PDB entry 5BKI | electron microscopy, 3.10 A resolution | chains E and F of the 8 polymer chains in the assembly

# Chain E (and F)
Name: Calcium-gated potassium channel MthK
Organism: Methanothermobacter thermautotrophicus
Notes: chain F of this document is another copy of the same molecule, construct and numbering; everything in this record applies to it too
UniProtKB: O27564 (MTHK_METTH); residue numbers follow UniProt; this construct covers 1-336
Amino-acid sequence (336 residues; numbered 1 to 336; the number before each row is that of its first residue):
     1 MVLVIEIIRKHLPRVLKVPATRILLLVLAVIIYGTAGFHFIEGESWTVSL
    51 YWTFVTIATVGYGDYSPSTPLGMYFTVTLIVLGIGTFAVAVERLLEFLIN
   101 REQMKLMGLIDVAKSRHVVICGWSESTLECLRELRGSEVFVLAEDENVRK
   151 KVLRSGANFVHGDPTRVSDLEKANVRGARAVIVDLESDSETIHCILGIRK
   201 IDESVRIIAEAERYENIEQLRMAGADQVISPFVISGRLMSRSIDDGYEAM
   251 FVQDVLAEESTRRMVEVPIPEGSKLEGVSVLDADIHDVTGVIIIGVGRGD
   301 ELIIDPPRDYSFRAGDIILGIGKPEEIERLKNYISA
Disordered / not traced: 1-19 (chain F: 1-114)
Bound ions: K+ site 1: Thr-59 (shared with 1 residue of chain A; 1 residue of chain C; 1 residue of chain G); K+ site 2: Thr-59, Val-60 (shared with 2 residues of chain A; 2 residues of chain C; 2 residues of chain G); K+ site 3: Val-60, Gly-61 (shared with 2 residues of chain A; 2 residues of chain C; 2 residues of chain G); K+ site 4: Gly-61, Tyr-62 (shared with 2 residues of chain A; 2 residues of chain C; 2 residues of chain G)
Small-molecule neighbours:
  - Cd2+ (CD): Ser-124, Asp-184, Leu-185, Glu-210
  - phosphatidylglycerol (PGW; (1R)-2-{[(S)-{[(2S)-2,3-dihydroxypropyl]oxy}(hydroxy)phosphoryl]oxy}-1-[(hexadecanoyloxy)methyl]ethyl (9Z)-octadec-9-enoate), molecule 1: Ala-20, Ala-90, Val-91, Arg-93, Leu-94, Phe-97
  - phosphatidylglycerol (PGW), molecule 2: Val-81, Ile-84, Gly-85, Phe-87, Ala-88, Val-91, Glu-92
Curated features (UniProtKB/Swiss-Prot):
  - motif: Thr-59 to Asp-64 (Selectivity filter)
  - binding site (Ca(2+)): Asp-184, Glu-210, Glu-212
  - mutagenesis: Met-107 (M107I: Elimination of the 26 kDa product and reduced levels of channel expression), Asp-184 (D184N: At high calcium concentration, mean open time is short and mean closed time is long compared with wild-type)
Reported in the primary citation:
  - binding site for phosphatidylglycerol: Ile-84, Phe-87, Ala-88, Ala-90, Val-91, Arg-93, Leu-94
  - mutagenesis - A90L (8-fold): decreased binding to TPeA
  - mutagenesis - V91F: unchanged binding to TPeA

# Interface between chain E and chain F
Contacting residue pairs - 143 pairs, chain E then chain F:
  Glu-125(E) / Glu-212(F)
  Glu-125(E) / Arg-213(F)
  Ser-126(E) / Phe-232(F)
  Ser-126(E) / Ser-235(F)
  Ser-126(E) / Gly-236(F)
  Ser-126(E) / Met-239(F)
  Glu-129(E) / Tyr-214(F)
  Glu-129(E) / Phe-232(F)
  Glu-129(E) / Val-233(F)
  Glu-129(E) / Gly-236(F)
  Cys-130(E) / Gly-236(F)
  Cys-130(E) / Ser-240(F)
  Glu-133(E) / Arg-237(F)  salt bridge
  Glu-133(E) / Ser-240(F)  hydrogen bond
  Glu-133(E) / Arg-241(F)  salt bridge
  Leu-134(E) / Ile-243(F)  hydrophobic
  Arg-179(E) / Ile-243(F)
  Ala-180(E) / Ile-243(F)  hydrophobic
  Ile-182(E) / Met-239(F)  hydrophobic
  Arg-206(E) / Ser-242(F)  hydrogen bond (side chain-backbone)
  Arg-206(E) / Ile-243(F)
  Arg-206(E) / Asp-245(F)
  Arg-206(E) / Gly-246(F)
  Ile-208(E) / Met-239(F)
  Ile-208(E) / Ser-242(F)
  Ile-208(E) / Ile-243(F)  hydrophobic
  Glu-210(E) / Met-239(F)
  Glu-212(E) / Glu-125(F)
  Arg-213(E) / Glu-125(F)
  Tyr-214(E) / Glu-129(F)
  Tyr-214(E) / Glu-258(F)
  Ile-217(E) / Glu-258(F)
  Arg-221(E) / Gln-253(F)
  Arg-221(E) / Glu-258(F)  salt bridge
  Gln-227(E) / Gly-246(F)
  Gln-227(E) / Ala-249(F)
  Gln-227(E) / Met-250(F)
  Val-228(E) / Gln-253(F)
  Ile-229(E) / Met-239(F)  hydrophobic
  Ile-229(E) / Gln-253(F)
  Ser-230(E) / Gln-253(F)  hydrogen bond
  Ser-230(E) / Ala-257(F)
  Pro-231(E) / Pro-231(F)
  Pro-231(E) / Ser-235(F)
  Phe-232(E) / Ser-126(F)
  Phe-232(E) / Glu-129(F)
  Phe-232(E) / Phe-232(F)  hydrophobic
  Val-233(E) / Ala-257(F)
  Ile-234(E) / Val-252(F)  hydrophobic
  Ile-234(E) / Ala-257(F)  hydrophobic
  Ser-235(E) / Ser-126(F)
  Ser-235(E) / Pro-231(F)
  Gly-236(E) / Ser-126(F)
  Gly-236(E) / Glu-129(F)
  Gly-236(E) / Cys-130(F)
  Arg-237(E) / Leu-256(F)
  Arg-237(E) / Ala-257(F)  hydrogen bond (side chain-backbone)
  Arg-237(E) / Glu-259(F)  salt bridge
  Leu-238(E) / Ile-229(F)
  Met-239(E) / Cys-130(F)  hydrophobic
  Met-239(E) / Ile-182(F)  hydrophobic
  Met-239(E) / Ile-208(F)
  Met-239(E) / Glu-210(F)
  Met-239(E) / Ile-229(F)  hydrophobic
  Ser-240(E) / Cys-130(F)
  Ser-240(E) / Glu-133(F)  hydrogen bond
  Arg-241(E) / Glu-259(F)  salt bridge
  Ser-242(E) / Arg-206(F)  hydrogen bond (backbone-side chain)
  Ser-242(E) / Ile-208(F)
  Ile-243(E) / Leu-134(F)  hydrophobic
  Ile-243(E) / Arg-179(F)
  Ile-243(E) / Ala-180(F)  hydrophobic
  Ile-243(E) / Arg-206(F)
  Ile-243(E) / Ile-208(F)
  Asp-245(E) / Arg-206(F)  hydrogen bond (backbone-side chain)
  Asp-245(E) / Glu-266(F)
  Asp-245(E) / Ile-317(F)
  Gly-246(E) / Arg-206(F)
  Tyr-247(E) / Glu-266(F)
  Tyr-247(E) / Gly-297(F)  hydrogen bond (side chain-backbone)
  Tyr-247(E) / Arg-298(F)
  Tyr-247(E) / Gly-299(F)  hydrogen bond (side chain-backbone)
  Tyr-247(E) / Asp-300(F)  hydrogen bond (side chain-backbone)
  Tyr-247(E) / Glu-301(F)
  Tyr-247(E) / Leu-302(F)
  Tyr-247(E) / Leu-319(F)
  Glu-248(E) / Met-264(F)
  Glu-248(E) / Glu-266(F)
  Glu-248(E) / Leu-319(F)
  Ala-249(E) / Gln-227(F)
  Met-250(E) / Gln-227(F)
  Met-250(E) / Leu-302(F)
  Phe-251(E) / Met-264(F)  hydrophobic
  Phe-251(E) / Ile-294(F)  hydrophobic
  Phe-251(E) / Leu-302(F)
  Phe-251(E) / Leu-319(F)  hydrophobic
  Val-252(E) / Ile-234(F)  hydrophobic
  Val-252(E) / Leu-256(F)  hydrophobic
  Gln-253(E) / Ile-217(F)
  Gln-253(E) / Val-228(F)
  Gln-253(E) / Ile-229(F)
  Gln-253(E) / Ser-230(F)  hydrogen bond
  Leu-256(E) / Arg-237(F)
  Leu-256(E) / Glu-248(F)
  Leu-256(E) / Leu-256(F)  hydrophobic
  Ala-257(E) / Tyr-214(F)
  Ala-257(E) / Ser-230(F)
  Ala-257(E) / Val-233(F)
  Ala-257(E) / Ile-234(F)  hydrophobic
  Ala-257(E) / Arg-237(F)  hydrogen bond (backbone-side chain)
  Glu-258(E) / Tyr-214(F)
  Glu-258(E) / Ile-217(F)
  Glu-258(E) / Arg-221(F)  salt bridge
  Glu-259(E) / Arg-241(F)  salt bridge
  Arg-262(E) / Ile-304(F)  hydrogen bond (side chain-backbone)
  Arg-262(E) / Asp-305(F)
  Met-264(E) / Glu-248(F)
  Met-264(E) / Phe-251(F)  hydrophobic
  Glu-266(E) / Asp-245(F)
  Glu-266(E) / Tyr-247(F)
  His-286(E) / Asp-305(F)  salt bridge
  Asp-287(E) / Arg-308(F)  salt bridge
  Ile-292(E) / Asp-305(F)
  Ile-294(E) / Phe-251(F)  hydrophobic
  Gly-297(E) / Tyr-247(F)  hydrogen bond (backbone-side chain)
  Gly-299(E) / Tyr-247(F)  hydrogen bond (backbone-side chain)
  Asp-300(E) / Tyr-247(F)  hydrogen bond (backbone-side chain)
  Asp-300(E) / Met-250(F)
  Glu-301(E) / Tyr-247(F)
  Leu-302(E) / Tyr-247(F)
  Leu-302(E) / Met-250(F)  hydrophobic
  Leu-302(E) / Phe-251(F)
  Ile-304(E) / Phe-251(F)  hydrophobic
  Ile-304(E) / Arg-262(F)  hydrogen bond (backbone-side chain)
  Asp-305(E) / His-286(F)  salt bridge
  Asp-305(E) / Gly-290(F)
  Asp-305(E) / Ile-292(F)
  Arg-308(E) / Asp-287(F)  salt bridge
  Ile-317(E) / Asp-245(F)
  Ile-317(E) / Tyr-247(F)  hydrophobic
  Leu-319(E) / Tyr-247(F)
  Leu-319(E) / Phe-251(F)  hydrophobic
  Ile-321(E) / Ile-294(F)  hydrophobic
Other interface residues (no listed pair), chain E (72 interface residues in all): Val-118, Val-183, Asp-184, Asp-244, Gly-290, Ile-293, Arg-298
Other interface residues (no listed pair), chain F (71 interface residues in all): Val-118, Arg-132, Asp-184, Leu-238, Asp-244, Val-255

# Overview
72 residues of chain E and 71 residues of chain F are in contact; the contacts include 17 hydrogen bonds and
11 salt bridges. Polar contacts include Glu-133(E)/Arg-237(F), Glu-133(E)/Arg-241(F) and
Arg-221(E)/Glu-258(F). The paper reports a binding site for phosphatidylglycerol at Ile-84(E), Phe-87(E) and
Ala-88(E) among others; A90L of chain E reduces binding to TPeA.
Both chains are Calcium-gated potassium channel MthK (Methanothermobacter thermautotrophicus). Entry 5BKI
(Blocker-free closed MthK channel in nanodisc) was determined by electron microscopy (same publication as
8FZ7, 8DJB, 5BKJ and 5BKK).
